7Y36 - chains R and B of the 6 polymer chains in the assembly; structure by electron microscopy, 2.80 A resolution.

[Chain R]
Molecule: Parathyroid hormone/parathyroid hormone-related peptide receptor
Organism: Homo sapiens
Reference sequence: Q03431 (PTH1R_HUMAN); residues 27-593 carry their UniProt numbers (567 of 727 residues fall inside the UniProt entry; the rest is not from it)
Chain sequence (727 residues; row label = number of the first residue in the row):
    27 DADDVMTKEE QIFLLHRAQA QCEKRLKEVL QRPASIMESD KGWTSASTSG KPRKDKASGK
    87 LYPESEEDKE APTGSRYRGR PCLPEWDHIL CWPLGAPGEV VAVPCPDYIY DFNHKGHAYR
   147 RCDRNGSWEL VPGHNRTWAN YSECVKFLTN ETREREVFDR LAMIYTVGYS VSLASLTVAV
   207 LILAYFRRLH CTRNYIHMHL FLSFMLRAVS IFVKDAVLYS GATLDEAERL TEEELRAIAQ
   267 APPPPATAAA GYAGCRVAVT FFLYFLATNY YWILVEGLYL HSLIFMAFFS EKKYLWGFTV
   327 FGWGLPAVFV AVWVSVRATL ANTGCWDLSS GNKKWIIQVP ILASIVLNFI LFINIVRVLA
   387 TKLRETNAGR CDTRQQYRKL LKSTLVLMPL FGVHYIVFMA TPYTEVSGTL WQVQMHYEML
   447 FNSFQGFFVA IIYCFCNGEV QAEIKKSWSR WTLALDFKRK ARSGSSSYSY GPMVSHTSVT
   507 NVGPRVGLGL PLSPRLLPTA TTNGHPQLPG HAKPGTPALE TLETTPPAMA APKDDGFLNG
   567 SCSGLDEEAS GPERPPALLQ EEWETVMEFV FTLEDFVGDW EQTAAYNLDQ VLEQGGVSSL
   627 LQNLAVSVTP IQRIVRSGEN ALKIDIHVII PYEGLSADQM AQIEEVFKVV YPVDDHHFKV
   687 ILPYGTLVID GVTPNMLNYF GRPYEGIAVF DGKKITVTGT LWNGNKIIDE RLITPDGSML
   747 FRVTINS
Not modelled in the structure: 27-30, 59-104, 247-275, 394-398, 482-753
Differences from the reference sequence: conflict Ala188 (Gly in Q03431)
Cystine bridges: Cys48-Cys117, Cys108-Cys148, Cys131-Cys170, Cys281-Cys351

[Chain B]
Molecule: Guanine nucleotide-binding protein G(I)/G(S)/G(T) subunit beta-1
Organism: Rattus norvegicus
Reference sequence: P54311 (GBB1_RAT); residue numbers follow UniProt; this construct covers 2-340
Chain sequence (380 residues; row label = number of the first residue in the row; numbers below 1 keep their minus sign (Met-13 is residue -13)):
   -13 MHHHHHHLEV LFQGPSELDQ LRQEAEQLKN QIRDARKACA DATLSQITNN IDPVGRIQMR
    47 TRRTLRGHLA KIYAMHWGTD SRLLVSASQD GKLIIWDSYT TNKVHAIPLR SSWVMTCAYA
   107 PSGNYVACGG LDNICSIYNL KTREGNVRVS RELAGHTGYL SCCRFLDDNQ IVTSSGDTTC
   167 ALWDIETGQQ TTTFTGHTGD VMSLSLAPDT RLFVSGACDA SAKLWDVREG MCRQTFTGHE
   227 SDINAICFFP NGNAFATGSD DATCRLFDLR ADQELMTYSH DNIICGITSV SFSKSGRLLL
   287 AGYDDFNCNV WDALKADRAG VLAGHDNRVS CLGVTDDGMA VATGSWDSFL KIWNGSSGGG
   347 GSGGGGSSGV SGWRLFKKIS
Not modelled in the structure: -13 to 2, 341-366
Differences from the reference sequence: initiating methionine (-13); expression tag (-12 to 1, 341-366)
UniProt features mapped onto this chain:
  - modified residue: Ser2 (N-acetylserine), His266 (Phosphohistidine)

[Chain R / chain B interface]
Residue-residue contacts - 7 pairs, chain R then chain B:
  Arg213(R) with Arg52(B)
  Arg214(R) with Asp312(B), salt bridge; Asp333(B), salt bridge; Phe335(B)
  Lys472(R) with Asp312(B), salt bridge
  Arg476(R) with Ala309(B), hydrogen bond (side chain-backbone); Gly310(B)
Interface residues without a listed pair, chain B (7 interface residues in all): His311

[In short]
4 residues of chain R face 7 of chain B across their interface; the contacts include 1 hydrogen bond and 3
salt bridges. Polar pairs include Arg214(R)-Asp312(B), Arg214(R)-Asp333(B) and Lys472(R)-Asp312(B).
Here chain R is Parathyroid hormone/parathyroid hormone-related peptide receptor (Homo sapiens) and chain B is
Guanine nucleotide-binding protein G(I)/G(S)/G(T) subunit beta-1 (Rattus norvegicus). Entry 7Y36 (Cryo-EM
structure of the Teriparatide-bound human PTH1R-Gs complex) was determined by electron microscopy.
